PDB entry 3MOK | X-ray diffraction, 1.55 A resolution | chain A

Chain A:
Protein: Heme acquisition protein HasAp
Organism: Pseudomonas aeruginosa
UniProt: Q02QP5 (Q02QP5_PSEAB); residues 1-184 here = UniProt positions 1-184
Sequence (184 residues; each row starts with the number of its first residue):
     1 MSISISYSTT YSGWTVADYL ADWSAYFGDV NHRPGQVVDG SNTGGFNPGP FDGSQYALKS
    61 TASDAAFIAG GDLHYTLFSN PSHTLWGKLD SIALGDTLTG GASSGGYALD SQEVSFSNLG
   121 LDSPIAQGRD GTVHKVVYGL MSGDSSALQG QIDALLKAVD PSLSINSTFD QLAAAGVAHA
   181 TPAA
Not modelled in the structure: 1, 184
Ion coordination: Na+: Val37, Asp39, Asp64
Reported in the primary citation:
  - conformationally variable residues (loop rearrangement, side-chain flip): Gly28 to Gly45, His83, Arg129, Tyr138, Met141, Gly143, Asp144
  - contacts within the chain: Trp23-Phe27, Val30-Val38, Val37-Val38, Phe46-Tyr56, Arg129-Tyr138
  - contacts within the chain: Ser24-Gly143 (hydrogen bond) (from molecular simulation)

In short:
The Na+ site is built by Val37, Asp39 and Asp64. The paper reports conformational variability at Gly28, His83
and Arg129 among others; contacts within the chain involving Phe27, Trp23 and Val30 among others.
Chain A is Heme acquisition protein HasAp (Pseudomonas aeruginosa); the structure, Structure of Apo HasAp from
Pseudomonas aeruginosa to 1.55A Resolution, was determined by X-ray diffraction, deposited together with 3MOL
and 3MOM.
